7RBE - chains A and P of the 4 polymer chains in the assembly; structure by X-ray diffraction, 1.89 A resolution.

# Chain A
Protein: DNA polymerase beta
From: Homo sapiens
Notes: EC 2.7.7.7, 4.2.99.-
UniProtKB: P06746 (DPOLB_HUMAN); residues 1-335 here = UniProt positions 1-335
Chain sequence (341 residues; row label = number of the first residue in the row):
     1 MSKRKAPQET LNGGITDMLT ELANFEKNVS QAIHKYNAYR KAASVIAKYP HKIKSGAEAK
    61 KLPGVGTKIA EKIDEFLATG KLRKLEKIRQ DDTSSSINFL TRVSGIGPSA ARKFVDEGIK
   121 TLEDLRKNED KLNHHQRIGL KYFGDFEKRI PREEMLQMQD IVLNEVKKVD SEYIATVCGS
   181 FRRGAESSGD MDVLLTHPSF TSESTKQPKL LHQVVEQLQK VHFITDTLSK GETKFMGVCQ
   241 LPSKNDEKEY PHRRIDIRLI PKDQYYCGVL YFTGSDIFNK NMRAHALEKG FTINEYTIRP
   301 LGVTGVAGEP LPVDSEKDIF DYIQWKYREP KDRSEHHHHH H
Not modelled in the structure: 1-9, 203-208, 244-247, 335-341
Glycans and other covalent adducts: 2-deoxy-3,5-di-O-phosphono-D-erythro-pentitol (QPJ) linked to Lys72
Differences from the reference sequence: expression tag (336-341)
Metal / ion sites: Na+ site 1: Asn28, Pro108; Na+ site 2: Lys60, Leu62, Val65 (shared with 1 residue of chain D); Na+ site 3: Thr101, Val103, Ile106 (shared with DG9(P) of chain P); Na+ site 4 near Glu154 (its only coordinating residue here)
Small-molecule neighbours: QPJ (2-deoxy-3,5-di-O-phosphono-D-erythro-pentitol): Glu26, Lys35, Tyr39, Lys68, Lys84
Swiss-Prot annotation at these positions:
  - region: Arg183 to Asp192 (DNA-binding)
  - active site: Lys72 (Nucleophile)
  - binding site (K(+)): Lys60, Leu62, Val65, Thr101, Val103, Ile106
  - binding site (Na(+)): Lys60, Leu62, Val65, Thr101, Val103, Ile106
  - binding site (dATP): Arg149, Ser180, Arg183, Gly189, Asp190
  - binding site (dCTP): Arg149, Ser180, Arg183, Gly189, Asp190
  - binding site (dGTP): Arg149, Ser180, Arg183, Gly189, Asp190, Asp192
  - binding site (dTTP): Arg149, Ser180, Arg183, Gly189, Asp190
  - binding site (Mg(2+)): Asp190, Asp192, Asp256
  - modified residue: Lys72 (N6-acetyllysine), Arg83 (Omega-N-methylarginine), Arg152 (Omega-N-methylarginine)
  - cross-link (Glycyl lysine isopeptide (Lys-Gly)): Lys41 (interchain with G-Cter in ubiquitin), Lys61 (interchain with G-Cter in ubiquitin), Lys81 (interchain with G-Cter in ubiquitin)
  - natural variant: Leu22 (L22P: Found in a gastric cancer sample; uncertain significance), Tyr39 (Y39C: Found in a gastric cancer sample; uncertain significance), Gly118 (G118V: Decreased DNA-directed DNA polymerase activity), Arg137 (R137Q: Decreased function in base-excision repair), Arg149 (R149I: Decreased DNA-directed DNA polymerase activity), Asp160 (D160N: Found in a gastric cancer sample; uncertain significance), Cys239 (C239R: Found in a gastric cancer sample; uncertain significance), Lys289 (K289M: Found in a colon cancer sample; uncertain significance), Asn294 (N294D: Found in a gastric cancer sample; uncertain significance), Glu295 (E295K: Found in a gastric cancer sample; uncertain significance)
  - mutagenesis: Phe25 (F25W: No effect on 5'-dRP lyase activity. Decreased ssDNA binding), His34 (H34G: Decreased 5'-dRP lyase activity. Decreased ssDNA binding), Lys35 (K35A: Decreased 5'-dRP lyase activity. Decreased ssDNA binding. Loss of 5'-dRP lyase activity; when associated with A-68 and A-72. Decreased ssDNA binding; when associated with A-68 and A-72 ...), Tyr39 (Y39F: No effect on 5'-dRP lyase activity; Y39Q: Abolishes DNA polymerase and 5'-dRP lyase activity), Lys41 (K41R: Abolishes ubiquitination; when associated with R-61 and R-81), Lys60 (K60A: Decreased 5'-dRP lyase activity. Decreased ssDNA binding), Lys61 (K61R: Abolishes ubiquitination; when associated with R-41 and R-81), Lys68 (K68A: No effect on 5'-dRP lyase activity. Decreased ssDNA binding. Loss of 5'-dRP lyase activity; when associated with A-35 and A-72. Decreased ssDNA binding; when associated with A-35 and A-72 ...), Glu71 (E71Q: No effect on 5'-dRP lyase activity. No effect on structure shown by circular dichroism. No effect on ssDNA binding), Lys72 (K72A: Severely reduced 5'-dRP lyase activity. Does not affect ssDNA binding. Loss of 5'-dRP lyase activity; when associated with A-35 and A-68. Decreased ssDNA binding ...), Glu75 (E75A: Slightly decreased 5'-dRP lyase activity. Decreased ssDNA binding. No effect on structure shown by circular dichroism), Lys81 (K81R: Abolishes ubiquitination; when associated with R-41 and R-61), 5 further mutagenesis entries in UniProt
From the paper describing this entry:
  - binding site for QPJ: Lys72, Lys84
  - catalytic residues: Lys72
  - conformationally variable residues (side-chain flip): Lys84
  - catalytic residues: Glu71 (proposed by the authors, not directly observed)
  - contacts within the chain: Tyr39-Lys72

# Chain P
Molecule: 10-nt DNA strand
Sequence (10 nucleotides; row label = number of the first residue in the row):
     1 GCTGATGCGC
Metal / ion sites: Na+: DG9 (shared with Thr101(A), Val103(A), Ile106(A) of chain A)

# Chain A / chain P interface
Contacting residue pairs (16):
  Val103(A) with DG9(P), phosphate contact
  Ser104(A) with DG9(P), phosphate contact
  Gly105(A) with DC8(P), sugar contact; DG9(P), hydrogen bond to the phosphate
  Ile106(A) with DG9(P), phosphate contact
  Gly107(A) with DC8(P), hydrogen bond to the phosphate
  Pro108(A) with DC8(P), phosphate contact
  Ser109(A) with DG7(P), phosphate contact; DC8(P), hydrogen bond to the phosphate
  Ala110(A) with DC8(P), hydrogen bond to the phosphate
  His135(A) with DG9(P), sugar contact
  Lys234(A) with DG9(P), base contact
  Arg254(A) with DG9(P), phosphate contact; DC10(P), salt bridge to the phosphate
  Asp256(A) with DC10(P), sugar contact
  Arg258(A) with DC10(P), phosphate contact
Interface residues without a listed pair, chain A (16 interface residues in all): Asp190, Asp192, Met236

# Overview
The interface between chain A and chain P involves 16 residues on one side and 4 on the other; the contacts
include 4 hydrogen bonds and 1 salt bridge. Polar contacts include Gly105(A)-DG9(P), Gly107(A)-DC8(P) and
Ser109(A)-DC8(P). The paper reports catalytic residues Lys72(A) and Glu71(A); a binding site for QPJ at
Lys72(A) and Lys84(A).
Chain A is DNA polymerase beta (Homo sapiens) and chain P is a 10-nt DNA strand; the structure, Human DNA
polymerase beta crosslinked binary complex - A, was determined by X-ray diffraction, deposited together with
7RBF, 7RBG, 7RBH, 7RBI, 7RBJ, 7RBK and 4 further entries.
